1DF5 - chain A; structure by X-ray diffraction, 2.70 A resolution.

Chain A:
Name: HIV-1 envelope glycoprotein GP41
Organism: Human immunodeficiency virus 1
Notes: fragment: residues 1 - 34 and 41 - 68 connected by a six-residue linker (ser-gly-gly-arg-gly-gly)
UniProt: P04578 (ENV_HV1H2); the construct has insertions or renumbered stretches relative to UniProt, so the offset changes along the chain: 1-34 = UniProt 546-579; 41-68 = UniProt 628-655
Amino-acid sequence (68 residues; row label = number of the first residue in the row):
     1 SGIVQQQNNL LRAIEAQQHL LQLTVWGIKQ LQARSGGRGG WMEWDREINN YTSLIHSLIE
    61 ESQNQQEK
Swiss-Prot annotation at these positions:
  - region: Lys29 to Arg34 (Immunosuppression)
  - glycosylation: Asn50 (N-linked (GlcNAc...) asparagine)

Summary:
Chain A is HIV-1 envelope glycoprotein GP41 (Human immunodeficiency virus 1); the structure, Interactions
between HIV-1 GP41 core and detergents and their implications for membrane fusion, was determined by X-ray
diffraction (same publication as 1DF4).
